Entry 8I5B (electron microscopy, 2.70 A resolution); this record covers chains A and B of the 3 polymer chains in the assembly.

[Chain A]
Protein: Sodium channel protein type 9 subunit alpha
Source organism: Homo sapiens
UniProt: Q15858 (SCN9A_HUMAN); residues 1-1988 here = UniProt positions 1-1988
Chain sequence (2028 residues; row label = number of the first residue in the row; numbers below 1 keep their minus sign (Trp-39 is residue -39)):
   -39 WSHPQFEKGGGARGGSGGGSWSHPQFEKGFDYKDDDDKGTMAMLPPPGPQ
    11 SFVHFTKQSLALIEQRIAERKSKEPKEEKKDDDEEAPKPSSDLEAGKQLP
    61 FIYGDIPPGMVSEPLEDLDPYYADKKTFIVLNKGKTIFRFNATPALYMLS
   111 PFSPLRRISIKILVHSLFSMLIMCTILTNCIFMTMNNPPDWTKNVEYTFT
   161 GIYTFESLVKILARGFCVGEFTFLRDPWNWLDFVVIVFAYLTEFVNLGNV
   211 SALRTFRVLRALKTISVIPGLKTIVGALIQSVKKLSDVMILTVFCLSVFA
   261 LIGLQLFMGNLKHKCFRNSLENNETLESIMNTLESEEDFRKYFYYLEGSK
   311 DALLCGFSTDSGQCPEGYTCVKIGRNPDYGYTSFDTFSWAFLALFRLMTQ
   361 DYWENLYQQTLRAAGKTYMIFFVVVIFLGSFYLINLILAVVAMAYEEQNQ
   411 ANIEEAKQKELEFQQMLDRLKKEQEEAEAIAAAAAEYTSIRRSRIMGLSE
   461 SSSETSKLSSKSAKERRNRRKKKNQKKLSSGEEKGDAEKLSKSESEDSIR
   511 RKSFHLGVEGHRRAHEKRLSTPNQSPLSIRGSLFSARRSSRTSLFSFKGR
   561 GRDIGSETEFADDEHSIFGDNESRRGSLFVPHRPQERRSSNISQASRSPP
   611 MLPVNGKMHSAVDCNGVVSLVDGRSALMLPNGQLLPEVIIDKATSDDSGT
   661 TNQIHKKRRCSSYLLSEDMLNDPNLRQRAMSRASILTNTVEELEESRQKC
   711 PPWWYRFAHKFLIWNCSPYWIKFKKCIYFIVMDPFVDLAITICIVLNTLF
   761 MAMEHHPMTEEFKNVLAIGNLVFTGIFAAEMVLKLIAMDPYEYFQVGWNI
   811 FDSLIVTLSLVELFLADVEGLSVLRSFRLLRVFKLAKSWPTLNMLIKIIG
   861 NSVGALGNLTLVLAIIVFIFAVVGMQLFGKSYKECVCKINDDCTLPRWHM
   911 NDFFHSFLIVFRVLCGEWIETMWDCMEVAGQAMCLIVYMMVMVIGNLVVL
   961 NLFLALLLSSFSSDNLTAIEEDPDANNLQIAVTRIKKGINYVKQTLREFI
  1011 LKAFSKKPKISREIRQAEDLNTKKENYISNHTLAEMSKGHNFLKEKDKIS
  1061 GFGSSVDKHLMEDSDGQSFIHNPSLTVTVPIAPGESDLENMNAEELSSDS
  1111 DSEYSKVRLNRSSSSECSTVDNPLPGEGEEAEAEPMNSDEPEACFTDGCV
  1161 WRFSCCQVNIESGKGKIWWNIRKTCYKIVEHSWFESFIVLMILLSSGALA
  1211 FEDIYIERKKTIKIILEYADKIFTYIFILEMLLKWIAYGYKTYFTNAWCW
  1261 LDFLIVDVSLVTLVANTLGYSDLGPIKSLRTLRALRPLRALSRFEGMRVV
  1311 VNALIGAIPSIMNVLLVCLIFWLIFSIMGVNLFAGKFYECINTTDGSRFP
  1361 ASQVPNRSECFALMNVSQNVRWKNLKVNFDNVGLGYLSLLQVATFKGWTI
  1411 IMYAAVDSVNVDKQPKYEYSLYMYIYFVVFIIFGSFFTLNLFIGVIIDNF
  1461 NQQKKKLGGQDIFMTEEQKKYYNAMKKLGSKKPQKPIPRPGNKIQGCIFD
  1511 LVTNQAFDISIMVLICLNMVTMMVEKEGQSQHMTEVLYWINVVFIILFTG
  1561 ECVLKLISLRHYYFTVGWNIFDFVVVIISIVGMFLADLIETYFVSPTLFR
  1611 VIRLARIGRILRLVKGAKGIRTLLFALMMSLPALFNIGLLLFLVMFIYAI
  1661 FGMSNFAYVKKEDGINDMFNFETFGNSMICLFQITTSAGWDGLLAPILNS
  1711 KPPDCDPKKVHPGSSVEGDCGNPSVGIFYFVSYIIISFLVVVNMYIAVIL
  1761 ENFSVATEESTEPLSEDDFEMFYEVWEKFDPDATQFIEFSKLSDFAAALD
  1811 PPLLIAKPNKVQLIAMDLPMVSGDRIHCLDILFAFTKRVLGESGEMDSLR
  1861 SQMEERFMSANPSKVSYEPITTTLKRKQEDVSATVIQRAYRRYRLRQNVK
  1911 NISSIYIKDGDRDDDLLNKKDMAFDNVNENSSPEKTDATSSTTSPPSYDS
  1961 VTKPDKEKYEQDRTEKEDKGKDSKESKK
Unresolved in the structure: -39 to 7, 35-46, 207-209, 419-727, 826-830, 1015-1174, 1769-1988
Disulfides: Cys275-Cys324, Cys315-Cys330, Cys897-Cys903, Cys935-Cys944, Cys1350-Cys1370, Cys1715-Cys1730
Covalent attachments: N-acetylglucosamine (NAG) linked to Asn283, Asn1352, Asn1366, Asn1375
Sequence notes: expression tag (-39 to 0)
Residues lining bound ligands:
  - 1-O-octadecyl-sn-glycero-3-phosphocholine (LPE), molecule 1: Ile250, Val253, Phe254, Ser257, Phe347, Ser348, Phe351, Cys1526, Met1529, Met1533, Leu1623, Gly1626, Ala1627, Ile1630
  - 1-O-octadecyl-sn-glycero-3-phosphocholine (LPE), molecule 2: Thr319, Asp320, Lys376, Thr377, Met379, Val383, Phe387, Gly1648, Leu1651, Phe1652, Met1655, Gly1685, Asn1686, Met1688, Ile1689, Phe1692
  - 1-O-octadecyl-sn-glycero-3-phosphocholine (LPE), molecule 3: Leu1203, Ser1206, Gly1207, Ala1210, Phe1211, Asp1213, Lys1219, Ala1300, Phe1304, Leu1649, Phe1652, Leu1653, Phe1656, Phe1684
  - 1-O-octadecyl-sn-glycero-3-phosphocholine (LPE), molecule 4: Asn1256, Ala1257, Trp1258, Leu1261, Leu1292, Leu1295, Leu1298, Leu1301, Val1311, Asn1312, Ile1315, Phe1661
  - 1-O-octadecyl-sn-glycero-3-phosphocholine (LPE), molecule 5: Lys1480, Tyr1481, Ala1484, Met1485, Leu1488, Met1638, Leu1641
  - 1-O-octadecyl-sn-glycero-3-phosphocholine (LPE), molecule 6: Pro1733, Ser1734, Ile1737, Phe1738, Val1741, Ser1742, Ile1745, Ile1746
  - Levobupivacaine (OJ0): Ala402, Glu406, Leu964, Leu967, Leu968, Phe971, Ser972, Ile1453, Gly1454, Ile1457, Asp1458, Asn1461, Leu1760
  - phosphatidyl serine (P5S; O-[(R)-{[(2R)-2,3-bis(octadecanoyloxy)propyl]oxy}(hydroxy)phosphoryl]-L-serine): Trp1178, Trp1179, Arg1182, Lys1183, Tyr1186, Leu1242, Trp1245, Ile1246, Ala1247, Tyr1248, Gly1249, Tyr1250, Lys1251, Thr1252
Curated features (UniProtKB/Swiss-Prot):
  - site (Is directly targeted by the spider protoxin-II): Glu822, Asp827
  - modified residue: Ser1490 (Phosphoserine)
  - glycosylation (N-linked (GlcNAc...) asparagine): Asn209, Asn283, Asn1352, Asn1366, Asn1375
  - natural variant: Gln10 (Q10R: In PERYTHM), Ile62 (I62V: Found in a patient with febrile seizures; uncertain significance), Pro149 (P149Q: Found in a patient with febrile seizures; uncertain significance), Phe216 (F216S: In PERYTHM), Ser241 (S241T: In PERYTHM), Asn395 (N395K: In PERYTHM), Asn641 (N641Y: Found in patients with febrile seizures plus; uncertain significance), Cys710 (C710Y: Found in a patient with severe myoclonic epilepsy in infancy; uncertain significance), Ile859 (I859T: In PERYTHM), Leu869 (L869F: In PERYTHM; L869H: In PERYTHM), Arg907 (R907Q: In CIP), Arg1007 (R1007C: In PEXPD), 11 further natural variant entries in UniProt
  - mutagenesis: Glu406 (E406K: Hyperpolarizes the voltage dependence of activation by 10.6 mV and prolonges fast-inactivation duration when coexpressed with SCN1B and SCN2B), Glu764 (E764Q: 5-fold less blocked by the spider huwentoxin-IV), Ile778 (I778A: 5-fold less inhibited by the spider protoxin-II), Glu822 (E822A: No change in inhibition (IC(50)) by the spider protoxin-II, but has a significant impact on channel activation by shifiting the V(50) towart 0 mV when targeted by protoxin-II ...), Leu823 (L823A: 9-fold less inhibited by the spider protoxin-II), Phe824 (F824A: 4-fold less inhibited by the spider protoxin-II; F824C: Less inhibited by the spider protoxin-II), Leu825 (L825A: No change in inhibition by the spider protoxin-II; L825C: 19-fold less blocked by the spider huwentoxin-IV), Ala826 (A826L: 8-fold less inhibited by the spider protoxin-II), Asp827 (D827A: 13-fold less blocked by the spider huwentoxin-IV, 3-fold less inhibited by the spider protoxin-II, and has a significant impact on channel activation by shifiting the V(50) towart 0 mV when ...), Glu829 (E829C: 400-fold less blocked by the spider huwentoxin-IV), Thr1409 to Ile1410 (Important increase in inhibition by saxitoxin and little increase in inhibition by tetrodotoxin), Ser1490 (S1490A: Abolishes stimulation by agents that stimulate PKC activity; S1490D/E: Increases current amplitude), 3 further mutagenesis entries in UniProt
Reported in the primary citation:
  - binding site for Levobupivacaine: Leu964, Leu967, Leu968, Phe971, Ile1457, Leu1760
  - conformationally variable residues (helix shift): Leu398, Leu964, Ile1457, Ile1756

[Chain B]
Protein: Sodium channel subunit beta-1
Source organism: Homo sapiens
UniProt: Q07699 (SCN1B_HUMAN); residues 1-218 here = UniProt positions 1-218
Chain sequence (218 residues; each row starts with the number of its first residue):
     1 MGRLLALVVGAALVSSACGGCVEVDSETEAVYGMTFKILCISCKRRSETN
    51 AETFTEWTFRQKGTEEFVKILRYENEVLQLEEDERFEGRVVWNGSRGTKD
   101 LQDLSIFITNVTYNHSGDYECHVYRLLFFENYEHNTSVVKKIHIEVVDKA
   151 NRDMASIVSEIMMYVLIVVLTIWLVAEMIYCYKKIAAATETAAQENASEY
   201 LAITSESKENCTGVQVAE
Unresolved in the structure: 1-19, 191-218
Disulfides: Cys21-Cys43, Cys40-Cys121
Covalent attachments: N-acetylglucosamine (NAG) linked to Asn93, Asn110, Asn114, Asn135
Curated features (UniProtKB/Swiss-Prot):
  - glycosylation (N-linked (GlcNAc...) asparagine): Asn93, Asn110, Asn114, Asn135
  - natural variant: Asp25 (D25N: Found in a patient with idiopathic childhood epilepsy), Arg85 (R85H: In ATFB13), Glu87 (E87Q: Found in a patient with non-specific cardiac conduction defects), Ile106 (I106T: In DEE52; uncertain significance), Cys121 (C121W: In GEFSP1), Arg125 (R125C: In DEE52; R125L: In GEFSP1), Asp153 (D153N: In ATFB13)

[Chain A / chain B interface]
Pairs across the interface (71):
  Arg277(A) - Asn131(B)
  Arg277(A) - Tyr132(B)
  Asn278(A) - Tyr132(B)
  Ser279(A) - Tyr132(B)  hydrogen bond
  Glu297(A) - Glu130(B)
  Arg300(A) - Glu130(B)  salt bridge
  Tyr304(A) - Glu48(B)  hydrogen bond
  Tyr304(A) - Thr49(B)
  Leu306(A) - Glu48(B)
  Leu313(A) - Arg46(B)
  Gln323(A) - Arg45(B)
  Gln323(A) - Arg46(B)  hydrogen bond (backbone-side chain)
  Cys324(A) - Arg45(B)  hydrogen bond (backbone-side chain)
  Pro325(A) - Arg45(B)
  Pro325(A) - Arg46(B)
  Pro325(A) - Phe129(B)  hydrophobic
  Glu326(A) - Lys44(B)
  Glu326(A) - Arg45(B)
  Glu326(A) - Arg46(B)
  Glu326(A) - Arg125(B)
  Glu326(A) - Leu127(B)
  Glu326(A) - Phe129(B)
  Glu326(A) - His134(B)  hydrogen bond (backbone-side chain)
  Glu326(A) - Thr136(B)
  Gly327(A) - Tyr132(B)  hydrogen bond (backbone-side chain)
  Gly327(A) - His134(B)  hydrogen bond (backbone-side chain)
  Tyr328(A) - Arg45(B)  hydrogen bond (backbone-side chain)
  Tyr328(A) - Phe129(B)
  Tyr328(A) - Tyr132(B)
  Arg372(A) - Arg46(B)
  Ile1177(A) - Tyr182(B)
  Asn1180(A) - Tyr182(B)
  Asn1180(A) - Ile185(B)
  Asn1180(A) - Thr189(B)
  Lys1183(A) - Thr189(B)
  Thr1184(A) - Cys181(B)
  Thr1184(A) - Tyr182(B)
  Thr1184(A) - Ile185(B)
  Ile1188(A) - Met178(B)  hydrophobic
  Phe1197(A) - Leu170(B)  hydrophobic
  Ile1214(A) - Val22(B)
  Tyr1215(A) - Val22(B)  hydrophobic
  Glu1217(A) - Val24(B)
  Arg1218(A) - Val22(B)
  Arg1218(A) - Glu23(B)
  Thr1221(A) - Ala155(B)
  Ile1224(A) - Asp153(B)
  Ile1224(A) - Ala155(B)  hydrophobic
  Ile1224(A) - Ser156(B)
  Ile1225(A) - Ser159(B)
  Tyr1228(A) - Ser159(B)
  Tyr1228(A) - Glu160(B)  hydrogen bond
  Tyr1228(A) - Met163(B)  hydrophobic
  Lys1231(A) - Met163(B)
  Ile1232(A) - Met163(B)  hydrophobic
  Ile1232(A) - Leu166(B)  hydrophobic
  Tyr1235(A) - Ile167(B)  hydrophobic
  Tyr1235(A) - Thr171(B)  hydrogen bond
  Ile1236(A) - Leu170(B)  hydrophobic
  Leu1239(A) - Leu174(B)  hydrophobic
  Leu1243(A) - Leu174(B)  hydrophobic
  Tyr1668(A) - Gly20(B)
  Asp1677(A) - Arg46(B)  salt bridge
  Glu1682(A) - Gly20(B)
  His1721(A) - Gly20(B)
  Pro1722(A) - Gly20(B)
  Pro1722(A) - Cys21(B)
  Pro1722(A) - Val22(B)  hydrogen bond (backbone-backbone)
  Gly1723(A) - Val22(B)
  Gly1723(A) - Val24(B)
  Gly1723(A) - Ile41(B)
Also at the interface, not in a pair above, chain A (46 interface residues in all): Lys301, Ile1181, Cys1185, Lys1220, Lys1671
Also at the interface, not in a pair above, chain B (44 interface residues in all): Asp25, Glu27, Ser47, Gln102, Asp103, Arg152, Met162, Trp173, Ala186

[Summary]
Chain A and chain B form an interface of 46 and 44 residues respectively, with 11 hydrogen bonds and 2 salt
bridges. Among the polar pairs are Arg300(A)-Glu130(B), Asp1677(A)-Arg46(B) and Ser279(A)-Tyr132(B). From the
paper: a binding site for Levobupivacaine at Leu964(A), Leu967(A) and Leu968(A) among others; conformational
variability at Leu398(A), Leu964(A) and Ile1457(A) among others.
Chain A is Sodium channel protein type 9 subunit alpha and chain B is Sodium channel subunit beta-1, both from
Homo sapiens; the structure, Structure of human Nav1.7 in complex with bupivacaine, was determined by electron
microscopy, deposited together with 8I5G, 8I5X, 8I5Y, 8J4F, 8S9B and 8S9C.
